Entry 3UQY (X-ray diffraction, 1.47 A resolution); this record covers chains S and L.

[Chain S]
Protein: Hydrogenase-1 small chain
From: Escherichia coli
Notes: EC 1.12.99.6
UniProtKB: P69739 (MBHS_ECOLI); residues 1-327 here correspond to UniProt positions 46-372 (UniProt number = residue number + 45)
Sequence (335 residues; row label = number of the first residue in the row):
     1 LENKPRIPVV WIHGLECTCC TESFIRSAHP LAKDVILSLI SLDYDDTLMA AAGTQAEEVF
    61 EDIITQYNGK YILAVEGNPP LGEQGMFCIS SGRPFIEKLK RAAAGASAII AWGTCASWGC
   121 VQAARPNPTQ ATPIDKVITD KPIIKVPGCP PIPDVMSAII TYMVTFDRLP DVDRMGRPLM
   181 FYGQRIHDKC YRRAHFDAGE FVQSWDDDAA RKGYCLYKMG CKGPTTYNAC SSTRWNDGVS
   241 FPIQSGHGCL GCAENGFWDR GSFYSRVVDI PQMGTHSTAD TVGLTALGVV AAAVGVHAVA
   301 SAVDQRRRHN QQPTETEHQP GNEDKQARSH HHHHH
Unresolved in the structure: 1-3, 269-335
Construct notes: expression tag (328-335)
Ion coordination: fe4-s3 cluster Fe: C17, C19, C20, C115, C120, C149; 4Fe-4S cluster Fe: H187, C190, C215, C221; 3Fe-4S cluster Fe: C230, C249, C252
Residues lining bound ligands:
  - 3Fe-4S cluster (F3S): I186, T226, N228, C230, W235, F241, P242, C249, L250, G251, C252, A253
  - fe4-s3 cluster (F4S): E16, C17, T18, C19, C20, E76, G113, T114, C115, C120, G148, C149, P150
  - 4Fe-4S cluster (SF4): I186, H187, C190, R192, R193, F196, C215, L216, Y217, C221, G223, P224, I243
UniProt features mapped onto this chain:
  - binding site ([4Fe-4S] cluster): C17, C20, C115, C149, H187, C190, C215, C221
  - binding site ([3Fe-4S] cluster): C230, C249, C252
Reported in the primary citation:
  - fe4-s3 cluster coordination: C19, C20, C120
  - contacts within the chain: W11-E76 (hydrogen bond)
  - catalytic residues: E76 (proposed by the authors, not directly observed)

[Chain L]
Protein: Hydrogenase-1 large chain
From: Escherichia coli
Notes: EC 1.12.99.6
UniProtKB: P0ACD8 (MBHL_ECOLI); residue numbers follow UniProt; this construct covers 1-582
Sequence (582 residues; row label = number of the first residue in the row):
     1 MSTQYETQGY TINNAGRRLV VDPITRIEGH MRCEVNINDQ NVITNAVSCG TMFRGLEIIL
    61 QGRDPRDAWA FVERICGVCT GVHALASVYA IEDAIGIKVP DNANIIRNIM LATLWCHDHL
   121 VHFYQLAGMD WIDVLDALKA DPRKTSELAQ SLSSWPKSSP GYFFDVQNRL KKFVEGGQLG
   181 IFRNGYWGHP QYKLPPEANL MGFAHYLEAL DFQREIVKIH AVFGGKNPHP NWIVGGMPCA
   241 INIDESGAVG AVNMERLNLV QSIITRTADF INNVMIPDAL AIGQFNKPWS EIGTGLSDKC
   301 VLSYGAFPDI ANDFGEKSLL MPGGAVINGD FNNVLPVDLV DPQQVQEFVD HAWYRYPNDQ
   361 VGRHPFDGIT DPWYNPGDVK GSDTNIQQLN EQERYSWIKA PRWRGNAMEV GPLARTLIAY
   421 HKGDAATVES VDRMMSALNL PLSGIQSTLG RILCRAHEAQ WAAGKLQYFF DKLMTNLKNG
   481 NLATASTEKW EPATWPTECR GVGFTEAPRG ALGHWAAIRD GKIDLYQCVV PTTWNASPRD
   541 PKGQIGAYEA ALMNTKMAIP EQPLEILRTL HSFDPCLACS TH
Unresolved in the structure: 1
Ion coordination: Mg2+: E57, C528; Ni2+: C76, C79, C576, C579; carbonmonoxide-(dicyano) iron Fe: C79, C579
Residues lining bound ligands: carbonmonoxide-(dicyano) iron (FCO): C79, V82, H83, A507, P508, R509, L512, V530, P531, T532, C576, C579
UniProt features mapped onto this chain:
  - binding site (Ni(2+)): C76, C79, C576, C579
Reported in the primary citation:
  - Ni2+ coordination: C576 (citing earlier work)

[How chain S and chain L interact]
Residue-residue contacts (209; chain S residue first):
  P5(S) with Q178(L)
  R6(S) with F173(L), hydrogen bond (side chain-backbone); Q178(L), hydrogen bond (backbone-side chain)
  H13(S) with H30(L), hydrogen bond (backbone-side chain)
  G14(S) with H30(L), hydrogen bond (backbone-side chain)
  L15(S) with M52(L), hydrophobic; F53(L)
  E16(S) with G29(L); H30(L), salt bridge; M52(L); R54(L); A578(L)
  C17(S) with E28(L); R54(L); R74(L); I75(L); C76(L), hydrophobic; G77(L), hydrogen bond (backbone-backbone); V78(L); H229(L), hydrogen bond
  T18(S) with E28(L), hydrogen bond
  C19(S) with G77(L); P228(L); H229(L)
  E22(S) with G77(L); V78(L); H117(L); P228(L)
  S23(S) with P228(L)
  I25(S) with Q213(L), hydrogen bond (backbone-side chain)
  R26(S) with H117(L), hydrogen bond; Q213(L), hydrogen bond; R214(L); V217(L); N227(L), hydrogen bond; P228(L)
  S27(S) with R214(L)
  A28(S) with R214(L)
  L31(S) with D211(L); R214(L)
  K33(S) with L207(L); L210(L); D211(L), salt bridge
  D34(S) with R169(L), salt bridge
  I36(S) with F173(L)
  L37(S) with R169(L); F173(L), hydrophobic
  S38(S) with R169(L), hydrogen bond
  S41(S) with Q178(L)
  L42(S) with G180(L); I181(L), hydrogen bond (backbone-backbone)
  D43(S) with G180(L); R183(L), salt bridge
  D46(S) with P23(L); T25(L); R26(L), hydrogen bond (backbone-backbone)
  T47(S) with R26(L); I27(L); L126(L)
  L48(S) with R26(L); M129(L); I181(L)
  M49(S) with T25(L); R26(L), hydrogen bond (backbone-side chain); I181(L)
  A50(S) with R26(L), hydrogen bond (backbone-side chain); M129(L); I181(L), hydrogen bond (backbone-backbone); Y186(L); W187(L), hydrophobic
  A51(S) with T25(L), hydrogen bond (backbone-side chain); R183(L); N184(L)
  A52(S) with P23(L); T25(L); Y186(L), hydrogen bond (backbone-side chain); L567(L), hydrophobic
  G53(S) with V21(L); D22(L); P23(L), hydrogen bond (backbone-backbone)
  Q55(S) with N184(L), hydrogen bond (backbone-side chain); Y186(L), hydrogen bond; E561(L), hydrogen bond (side chain-backbone); P563(L)
  E58(S) with N184(L), hydrogen bond
  V59(S) with R183(L); N184(L)
  I63(S) with R183(L)
  E83(S) with Y374(L), hydrogen bond (side chain-backbone)
  Q84(S) with D383(L); T384(L)
  M86(S) with Y374(L); D383(L); T384(L); I386(L), hydrophobic; W397(L), hydrogen bond (backbone-side chain)
  F87(S) with T51(L); M52(L); F53(L), hydrogen bond (backbone-backbone); P372(L), hydrophobic; W397(L), hydrophobic
  C88(S) with H30(L); T51(L)
  I89(S) with T51(L), hydrogen bond (backbone-backbone)
  S90(S) with D22(L)
  S91(S) with D22(L), hydrogen bond (backbone-side chain); P23(L)
  G92(S) with D22(L), hydrogen bond (backbone-side chain); R32(L); T384(L); N385(L); I386(L), hydrogen bond (backbone-backbone)
  R93(S) with T384(L); N385(L), hydrogen bond; Q387(L)
  P94(S) with T384(L)
  V121(S) with L56(L), hydrophobic; I59(L); F71(L); R74(L)
  Q122(S) with R54(L); I59(L)
  A124(S) with I59(L); R63(L)
  R125(S) with I59(L); R63(L), hydrogen bond (backbone-side chain)
  P126(S) with I58(L), hydrophobic; I59(L)
  P128(S) with R54(L); G55(L); I58(L), hydrophobic; I59(L)
  T129(S) with F53(L); R54(L)
  C149(S) with R74(L), hydrogen bond (backbone-side chain); K226(L), hydrogen bond (backbone-side chain); H229(L)
  P150(S) with K226(L); P228(L)
  R192(S) with G250(L), hydrogen bond (side chain-backbone)
  W205(S) with I233(L), hydrophobic; A485(L), hydrophobic; T487(L); W490(L)
  D206(S) with A240(L); A483(L); T484(L), hydrogen bond (side chain-backbone); A485(L)
  A210(S) with A240(L); G250(L)
  R211(S) with I241(L); N242(L), hydrogen bond (backbone-side chain); G247(L); A251(L); L482(L); A483(L)
  K212(S) with S246(L); G247(L)
  G213(S) with G250(L), hydrogen bond (backbone-backbone)
  W235(S) with G225(L); K226(L); N227(L)
  N236(S) with V217(L); K218(L); A221(L); K226(L); N227(L), hydrogen bond (side chain-backbone)
  D237(S) with K218(L), salt bridge
  V239(S) with K218(L); A221(L), hydrophobic; V222(L), hydrophobic; R256(L), hydrogen bond (backbone-side chain); L259(L), hydrophobic
  S240(S) with A221(L), hydrogen bond (side chain-backbone); G225(L); R256(L), hydrogen bond
  F241(S) with G225(L), hydrogen bond (backbone-backbone)
  P242(S) with G225(L); K226(L); N231(L)
  Q244(S) with R256(L), hydrogen bond
  S245(S) with A221(L), hydrogen bond (side chain-backbone); V222(L), hydrogen bond (side chain-backbone); G225(L), hydrogen bond (side chain-backbone); P238(L); C239(L)
  G246(S) with P238(L)
  H247(S) with W69(L); N231(L); W232(L); I233(L); P238(L)
  L250(S) with N231(L)
  W258(S) with R63(L), hydrogen bond (backbone-side chain); A70(L); F71(L); R74(L)
  D259(S) with R63(L), salt bridge
  S262(S) with D64(L); D67(L), hydrogen bond
  F263(S) with D67(L), hydrogen bond (backbone-side chain); A70(L), hydrophobic; F71(L), hydrophobic
  Y264(S) with R66(L); D67(L); W69(L), hydrogen bond; W232(L); I233(L); W490(L), hydrophobic
Other interface residues (no listed pair), chain S (89 interface residues in all): Y44, T54, A56, E57, Y67, K98, P153, Y191, S204
Other interface residues (no listed pair), chain L (97 interface residues in all): Q125, F182, G185, E215, F223, G224, W353, W373, Q562

[Overview]
89 residues of chain S and 97 residues of chain L are in contact; the contacts include 52 hydrogen bonds and 6
salt bridges. Among the polar pairs are E16(S)-H30(L), K33(S)-D211(L) and D34(S)-R169(L). From the paper: the
catalytic residue E76(S); fe4-s3 cluster coordination by C19(S), C20(S) and C120(S).
Here chain S is Hydrogenase-1 small chain and chain L is Hydrogenase-1 large chain, both from Escherichia
coli. Entry 3UQY (H2-reduced structure of E. coli hydrogenase-1) was determined by X-ray diffraction together
with 3USC and 3USE from the same study.
